6Y9W - chains C and k of the 13 polymer chains in the assembly; structure by electron microscopy, 4.10 A resolution (low resolution: residue-level contacts below are approximate; hydrogen-bond / salt-bridge calls are withheld).

== Chain C (and k) ==
Protein: Gag-Pol polyprotein
Organism: Human immunodeficiency virus 1
Notes: EC 3.4.23.16, 2.7.7.49, 2.7.7.7, 3.1.26.13, 3.1.13.2, 2.7.7.-, 3.1.-.-; chain k of this document is another copy of the same molecule, construct and numbering; everything in this record applies to it too
Reference sequence: P0C6F2 (POL_HV1LW); residues 1-220 here correspond to UniProt positions 133-352 (UniProt number = residue number + 132)
Amino-acid sequence (220 residues; each row starts with the number of its first residue):
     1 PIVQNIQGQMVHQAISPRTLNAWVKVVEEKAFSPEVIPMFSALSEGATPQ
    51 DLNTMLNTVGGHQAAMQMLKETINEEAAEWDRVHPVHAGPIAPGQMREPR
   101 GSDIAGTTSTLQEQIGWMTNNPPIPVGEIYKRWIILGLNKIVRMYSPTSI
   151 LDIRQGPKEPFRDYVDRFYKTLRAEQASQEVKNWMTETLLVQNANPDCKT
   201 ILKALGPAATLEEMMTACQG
Curated features (UniProtKB/Swiss-Prot):
  - region: Asn57 to Gln95 (Interaction with human PPIA/CYPA and NUP153)
  - site: Gly89, Pro90 (Cis/trans isomerization of proline peptide bond)
Cystine bridges: Cys198-Cys218
Reported in the primary citation:
  - self-association interface (contacts with another copy of this molecule); pairs are residue here / residue on that copy: Val181-Trp184, Ala204-Ala204

== How chain C and chain k interact ==
Contacting residue pairs (7; chain C residue first):
  Leu151(C) - Gln192(k)
  Arg154(C) - Arg154(k)
  Glu175(C) - Trp184(k)
  Ala177(C) - Trp184(k)
  Val181(C) - Val181(k)
  Val181(C) - Trp184(k)
  Gln192(C) - Leu151(k)
Other interface residues (no listed pair), chain C (8 interface residues in all): Trp184, Met185
Other interface residues (no listed pair), chain k (7 interface residues in all): Ile150, Glu175

== Summary ==
8 residues of chain C and 7 residues of chain k are in contact. The paper reports a self-association interface
involving Val181(C), Trp184(C) and Ala204(C).
Both chains are Gag-Pol polyprotein (Human immunodeficiency virus 1). Entry 6Y9W (Structure of the native
full-length HIV-1 capsid protein in complex with Cyclophilin A from helical assembly ...) was determined by
electron microscopy together with 6Y9V, 6Y9X, 6Y9Y, 6Y9Z and 6ZDJ from the same study.
